Entry 7ZNZ (X-ray diffraction, 1.80 A resolution); this record covers chain A.

== Chain A ==
Name: FucOB, a GH95 family alpha-1,2-fucosidase
Source organism: Akkermansia muciniphila ATCC BAA-835
UniProtKB: B2UR61 (B2UR61_AKKM8); residue numbers follow UniProt; this construct covers 25-785
Sequence (761 residues; each row starts with the number of its first residue):
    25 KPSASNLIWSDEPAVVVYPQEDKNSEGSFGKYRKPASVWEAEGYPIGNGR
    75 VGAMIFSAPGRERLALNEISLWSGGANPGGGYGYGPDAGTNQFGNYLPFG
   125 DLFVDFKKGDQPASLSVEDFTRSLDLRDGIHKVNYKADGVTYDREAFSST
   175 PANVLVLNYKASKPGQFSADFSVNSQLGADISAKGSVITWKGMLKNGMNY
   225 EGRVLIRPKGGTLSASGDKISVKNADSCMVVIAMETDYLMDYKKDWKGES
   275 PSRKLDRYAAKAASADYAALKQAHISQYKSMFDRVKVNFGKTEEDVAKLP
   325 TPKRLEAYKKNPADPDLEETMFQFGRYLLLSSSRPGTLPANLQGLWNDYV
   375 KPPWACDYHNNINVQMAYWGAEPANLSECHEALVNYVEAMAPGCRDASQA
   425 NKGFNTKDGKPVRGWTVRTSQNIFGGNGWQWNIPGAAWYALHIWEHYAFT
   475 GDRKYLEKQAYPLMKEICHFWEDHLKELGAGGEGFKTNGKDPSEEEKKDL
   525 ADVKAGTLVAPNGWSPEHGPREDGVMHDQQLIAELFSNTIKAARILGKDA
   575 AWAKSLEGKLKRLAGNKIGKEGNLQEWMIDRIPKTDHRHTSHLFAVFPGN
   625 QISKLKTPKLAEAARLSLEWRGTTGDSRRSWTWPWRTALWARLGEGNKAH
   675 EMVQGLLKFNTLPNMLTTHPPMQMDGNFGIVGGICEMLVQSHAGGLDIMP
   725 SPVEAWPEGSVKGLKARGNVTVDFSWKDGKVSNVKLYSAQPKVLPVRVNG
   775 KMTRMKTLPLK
From the paper describing this entry:
  - binding site for glycerol: Tyr106, Arg612, His613, Gln697
  - catalytic residues: Glu541 (by similarity / conservation)
  - mutagenesis - E541A: abolished catalytic activity
  - catalytic residues: Asn385, Asn387, Asp699 (citing earlier work)
  - contacts within the chain: Trp453-Pro765 (pi stacking), Trp453-Pro783 (pi stacking)
  - mutagenesis - T443A, S444A: unchanged catalytic activity
  - mutagenesis - W378A, H383A, N385A, W453A, H613A, W655A, H693A, D699A: decreased catalytic activity
  - mutagenesis - N387A: decreased catalytic activity on Type II and Type V H antigens
  - conformationally variable residues (loop rearrangement): Glu541

== Summary ==
From the paper: catalytic residues Glu541, Asn385 and Asn387 among others; W378A, H383A and N385A, among
others, reduce catalytic activity; 12 substitutions were tested in all.
Chain A is FucOB, a GH95 family alpha-1,2-fucosidase (Akkermansia muciniphila ATCC BAA-835); the structure,
Crystal structure of unliganded form of FucOB, a GH95 family alpha-1,2-fucosidase from Akkermansia
muciniphila, was determined by X-ray diffraction, deposited together with 7ZO0.
